1AYN - chains 1 and 3 of the 4 polymer chains in the assembly; structure by X-ray diffraction, 2.90 A resolution.

== Chain 1 ==
Protein: Human rhinovirus 16 coat protein
From: Human rhinovirus sp
Notes: engineered mutation(s): N-TERMINAL MYRISTOYLATION ON VP4
UniProtKB: Q82122 (POLG_HRV16); residues 1-285 here correspond to UniProt positions 568-852 (UniProt number = residue number + 567)
Sequence (285 residues; row label = number of the first residue in the row):
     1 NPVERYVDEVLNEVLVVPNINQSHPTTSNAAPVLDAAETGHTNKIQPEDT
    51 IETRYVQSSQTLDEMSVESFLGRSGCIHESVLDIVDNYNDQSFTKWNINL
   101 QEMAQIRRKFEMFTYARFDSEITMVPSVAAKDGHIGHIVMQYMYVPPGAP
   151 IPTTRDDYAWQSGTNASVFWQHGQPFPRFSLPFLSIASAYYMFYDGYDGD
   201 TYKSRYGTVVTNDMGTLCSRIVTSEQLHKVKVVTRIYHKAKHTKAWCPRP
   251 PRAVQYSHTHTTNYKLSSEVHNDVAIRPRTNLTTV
Bound ions: Zn2+ near H134 (its only coordinating residue here)

== Chain 3 ==
Protein: Human rhinovirus 16 coat protein
From: Human rhinovirus sp
Notes: engineered mutation(s): N-TERMINAL MYRISTOYLATION ON VP4
UniProtKB: Q82122 (POLG_HRV16); residues 1-238 here correspond to UniProt positions 330-567 (UniProt number = residue number + 329)
Sequence (238 residues; each row starts with the number of its first residue):
     1 GLPVYVTPGSGQFMTTDDMQSPCALPWYHPTKEIFIPGEVKNLIEMCQVD
    51 TLIPINSTQSNIGNVSMYTVTLSPQTKLAEEIFAIKVDIASHPLATTLIG
   101 EIASYFTHWTGSLRFSFMFCGTANTTLKVLLAYTPPGIGKPRSRKEAMLG
   151 THVVWDVGLQSTVSLVVPWISASQYRFTTPDTYSSAGYITCWYQTNFVVP
   201 PNTPNTAEMLCFVSGCKDFCLRMARDTDLHKQTGPITQ

== Chain 1 / chain 3 interface ==
Contacting residue pairs (174):
  L15(1) with N42(3)
  P18(1) with K217(3)
  N19(1) with K217(3), hydrogen bond (backbone-side chain)
  I20(1) with K217(3); D218(3)
  V33(1) with T162(3); V163(3); S164(3), hydrogen bond (backbone-backbone)
  L34(1) with Q160(3); T162(3)
  D35(1) with Q160(3); S161(3); T162(3), hydrogen bond (backbone-backbone)
  A36(1) with S161(3); T162(3)
  A37(1) with M118(3), hydrophobic; T162(3), hydrogen bond (backbone-side chain); F212(3), hydrophobic
  E38(1) with M118(3); S161(3), hydrogen bond
  T42(1) with Q48(3); V49(3); D50(3), hydrogen bond (side chain-backbone); R114(3); S214(3)
  N43(1) with R114(3), hydrogen bond (backbone-side chain); S164(3), hydrogen bond
  K44(1) with R114(3)
  I45(1) with R114(3), hydrogen bond (backbone-side chain); S164(3)
  Q46(1) with R114(3); C216(3); K217(3), hydrogen bond (side chain-backbone)
  P47(1) with V166(3), hydrophobic
  E48(1) with K217(3), salt bridge
  T50(1) with V166(3)
  I51(1) with T151(3); P168(3), hydrophobic
  Q60(1) with Q174(3), hydrogen bond; Y175(3); C220(3)
  T61(1) with C220(3), hydrogen bond (backbone-side chain)
  L62(1) with N42(3), hydrogen bond (backbone-side chain); C220(3), hydrophobic
  E64(1) with F106(3); R222(3); M223(3), hydrogen bond (side chain-backbone); A224(3), hydrogen bond (side chain-backbone)
  M65(1) with N42(3); L43(3), hydrogen bond (backbone-backbone); I44(3); F106(3), hydrophobic; L221(3)
  S66(1) with K41(3); N42(3)
  V67(1) with V40(3); K41(3), hydrogen bond (backbone-backbone)
  F70(1) with L43(3), hydrophobic; Y105(3), hydrophobic
  R73(1) with T15(3); T16(3); A224(3)
  S74(1) with F13(3); T15(3), hydrogen bond (backbone-backbone)
  Q101(1) with I236(3)
  E102(1) with Q232(3), hydrogen bond (backbone-side chain); I236(3); Q238(3)
  M103(1) with Q232(3)
  A104(1) with H230(3); Q232(3), hydrogen bond (backbone-side chain); I236(3)
  Q105(1) with D226(3)
  R107(1) with I236(3)
  R108(1) with E101(3), salt bridge; Y105(3), hydrogen bond; H230(3)
  K109(1) with Y105(3)
  F113(1) with L43(3), hydrophobic
  Y115(1) with I36(3), hydrophobic
  R117(1) with T31(3), hydrogen bond (side chain-backbone); K32(3); E33(3), salt bridge
  E121(1) with M19(3)
  T123(1) with F13(3)
  V125(1) with F13(3), hydrophobic
  A166(1) with A24(3)
  F176(1) with G11(3); F13(3), hydrophobic
  R178(1) with F13(3); D17(3), salt bridge; M19(3); S21(3)
  F179(1) with S21(3); P22(3); A24(3), hydrophobic
  S180(1) with S21(3), hydrogen bond; P22(3), hydrogen bond (backbone-backbone); C23(3); A24(3), hydrogen bond (backbone-backbone)
  L181(1) with A24(3), hydrophobic
  P182(1) with C23(3); Y28(3), hydrophobic
  F183(1) with Y28(3); P30(3)
  L184(1) with L25(3), hydrophobic; Y28(3)
  S185(1) with Y28(3); T31(3), hydrogen bond (backbone-side chain)
  I186(1) with T31(3)
  A187(1) with T31(3)
  S188(1) with K32(3), hydrogen bond (side chain-backbone); I34(3), hydrogen bond (side chain-backbone)
  Y237(1) with F13(3), hydrophobic
  K239(1) with D17(3), hydrogen bond (side chain-backbone); D18(3), salt bridge
  K244(1) with E33(3), salt bridge; E39(3)
  A245(1) with E39(3); V40(3), hydrogen bond (backbone-backbone)
  W246(1) with I36(3), hydrogen bond (side chain-backbone); G38(3); E39(3)
  C247(1) with P37(3), hydrogen bond (side chain-backbone); G38(3), hydrogen bond (backbone-backbone)
  P248(1) with V40(3); M46(3), hydrophobic
  P251(1) with L98(3); E101(3)
  R252(1) with H230(3)
  V254(1) with H230(3), hydrogen bond (backbone-side chain)
  Q255(1) with H230(3); K231(3); Q232(3); T233(3), hydrogen bond
  Y256(1) with H230(3); I236(3), hydrophobic
  S257(1) with I236(3); T237(3)
  H258(1) with I236(3); T237(3), hydrogen bond (side chain-backbone)
  T259(1) with I236(3); T237(3), hydrogen bond (backbone-backbone); Q238(3)
  V270(1) with I62(3)
  H271(1) with Q59(3); I62(3)
  A275(1) with H92(3); L229(3)
  I276(1) with S57(3); I62(3), hydrophobic; T96(3)
  R277(1) with H92(3), hydrogen bond
  P278(1) with S57(3); Q59(3); I62(3), hydrophobic
  R279(1) with I55(3), hydrogen bond (side chain-backbone); S57(3), hydrogen bond (backbone-backbone); T58(3); A84(3), hydrogen bond (side chain-backbone); I85(3)
  N281(1) with T58(3)
  L282(1) with I55(3); N56(3); I82(3); F83(3); A84(3), hydrogen bond (backbone-backbone)
  T283(1) with E81(3); A84(3)
  V285(1) with A84(3); I85(3); K86(3); K140(3); Y188(3), hydrophobic
Interface residues without a listed pair, chain 1 (92 interface residues in all): V17, N21, N99, M112, P175, A189, K241, V274, T280, T284
Interface residues without a listed pair, chain 3 (95 interface residues in all): M14, C47, G63, M67, V70, P93, I102, T110, S112, W155, D156, F219, T227

== Overview ==
92 residues of chain 1 face 95 of chain 3 across their interface; the contacts include 42 hydrogen bonds and 6
salt bridges. Polar contacts include E48(1)-K217(3), R108(1)-E101(3) and R117(1)-E33(3).
Chain 1 is Human rhinovirus 16 coat protein and chain 3 is Human rhinovirus 16 coat protein, both from Human
rhinovirus sp; the structure, Human rhinovirus 16 coat protein, was determined by X-ray diffraction.
